PDB entry 7TQU | electron microscopy, 3.80 A resolution | chains L and g of the 14 polymer chains in the assembly

# Chain L
Name: pAbC-1 light chain
From: Mus musculus
Chain sequence (102 residues; row label = number of the first residue in the row; X marks 102 residues of unknown identity (built as UNK)):
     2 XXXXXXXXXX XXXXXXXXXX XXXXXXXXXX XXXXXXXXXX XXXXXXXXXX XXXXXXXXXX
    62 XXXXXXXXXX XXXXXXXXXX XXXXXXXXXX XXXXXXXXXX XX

# Chain g
Name: VP3
From: Coxsackievirus A21
Notes: EC 3.4.22.29, 3.6.1.15, 3.4.22.28, 2.7.7.48
Reference sequence: Q7T7N6 (Q7T7N6_9ENTO); residues 1-240 here correspond to UniProt positions 342-581 (UniProt number = residue number + 341)
Chain sequence (240 residues; each row starts with the number of its first residue):
     1 GLPTMNTPGS NQFLTSDDFQ SPCALPNFDV TPPIHIPGEV KNMMELAEID TLIPMNAVDG
    61 KVNTMEMYQI PLNDNLSKAP IFCLSLSPAS DKRLSHTMLG EILNYYTHWT GSIRFTFLFC
   121 GSMMATGKLL LSYSPPGAKP PTNRKDAMLG THIIWDLGLQ SSCSMVAPWI SNTVYRRCAR
   181 DDFTEGGFIT CFYQTRIVVP ASTPTSMFML GFVSACPDFS VRLLRDTPHI SQSKLIGRTQ
Unresolved in the structure: 235-240
Sequence notes: conflict R225 (Lys566 in Q7T7N6)

# Interface between chain L and chain g
Chain g residues in contact with chain L, 8 residues: N75, L76, S77, K78, A79, P80, T142, N143

# Summary
No residue of chain L is in contact with chain g.
Chain L is pAbC-1 light chain (Mus musculus) and chain g is VP3 (Coxsackievirus A21); the structure,
Coxsackievirus A21 capsid subdomain in complex with mouse polyclonal antibody pAbC-1, was determined by
electron microscopy together with 7TQS and 7TQT from the same study.
